Entry 7SOY (electron microscopy, 3.40 A resolution); this record covers chains B and P of the 4 polymer chains in the assembly.

[Chain B]
Protein: Isoform Gamma-1 of Serine/threonine-protein phosphatase 2A 56 kDa regulatory subunit gamma isoform
Source organism: Homo sapiens
UniProt: Q13362 (2A5G_HUMAN), isoform Q13362-2; residues 1-449 here = UniProt positions 1-449
Chain sequence (449 residues; row label = number of the first residue in the row):
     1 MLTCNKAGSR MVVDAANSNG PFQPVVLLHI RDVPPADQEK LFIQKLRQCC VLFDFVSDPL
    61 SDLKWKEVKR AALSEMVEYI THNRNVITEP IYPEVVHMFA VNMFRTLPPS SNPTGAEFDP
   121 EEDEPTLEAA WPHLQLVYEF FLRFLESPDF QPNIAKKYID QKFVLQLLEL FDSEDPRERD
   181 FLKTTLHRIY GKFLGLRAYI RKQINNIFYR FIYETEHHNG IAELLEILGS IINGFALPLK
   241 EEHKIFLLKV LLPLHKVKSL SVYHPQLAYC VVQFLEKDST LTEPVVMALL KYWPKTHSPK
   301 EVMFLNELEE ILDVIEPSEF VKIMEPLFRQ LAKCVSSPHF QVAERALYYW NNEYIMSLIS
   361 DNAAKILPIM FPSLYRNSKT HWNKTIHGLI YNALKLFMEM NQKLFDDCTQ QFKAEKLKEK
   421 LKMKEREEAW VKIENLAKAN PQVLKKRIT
Unresolved in the structure: 1-33, 114-127, 403-449
From the paper describing this entry:
  - conformationally variable residues (loop rearrangement): Ser110 to Ala130

[Chain P]
Protein: Protein phosphatase methylesterase 1
Source organism: Homo sapiens
Notes: EC 3.1.1.89
UniProt: Q9Y570 (PPME1_HUMAN); residues 1-386 here = UniProt positions 1-386
Chain sequence (386 residues; numbered 1 to 386; the number before each row is that of its first residue):
     1 MSALEKSMHL GRLPSRPPLP GSGGSQSGAK MRMGPGRKRD FSPVPWSQYF ESMEDVEVEN
    61 ETGKDTFRVY KSGSEGPVLL LLHGGGHSAL SWAVFTAAII SRVQCRIVAL DLRSHGETKV
   121 KNPEDLSAET MAKDVGNVVE AMYGDLPPPI MLIGHAMGGA IAVHTASSNL VPSLLGLCMI
   181 DVVEGTAMDA LNSMQNFLRG RPKTFKSLEN AIEWSVKSGQ IRNLESARVS MVGQVKQCEG
   241 ITSPEGSKSI VEGIIEEEEE DEEGSESISK RKKEDDMETK KDHPYTWRIE LAKTEKYWDG
   301 WFRGLSNLFL SCPIPKLLLL AGVDRLDKDL TIGQMQGKFQ MQVLPQCGHA VHEDAPDKVA
   361 EAVATFLIRH RFAEPIGGFQ CVFPGC
Unresolved in the structure: 1-36, 239-250, 258-282, 377-386
Construct notes: engineered mutation Ala156 (Ser in Q9Y570)
From the paper describing this entry:
  - mutagenesis - R39E/R199E/I254K: abolished binding to PP2A-B56  holoenzyme
  - mutagenesis - S156A: abolished catalytic activity (citing earlier work)

[Chain B / chain P interface]
Pairs across the interface - 24 pairs, chain B then chain P:
  Asp180(B) - Asn192(P)  hydrogen bond
  His187(B) - Val251(P)
  His187(B) - Glu252(P)  hydrogen bond (side chain-backbone)
  His187(B) - Ile254(P)
  Arg188(B) - Glu252(P)  salt bridge
  Tyr190(B) - Ile254(P)  hydrophobic
  Gly191(B) - Ile254(P)
  Arg197(B) - Ile254(P)
  Arg197(B) - Ile255(P)  hydrogen bond (side chain-backbone)
  Arg197(B) - Glu256(P)
  Ser230(B) - Val251(P)
  Ser230(B) - Gly253(P)
  Ser230(B) - Ile254(P)  hydrogen bond (backbone-backbone)
  Ile231(B) - Ile254(P)
  Gly234(B) - Ile254(P)
  Gly234(B) - Glu256(P)
  Phe235(B) - Glu256(P)
  Ala236(B) - Glu256(P)  hydrogen bond (backbone-side chain)
  Lys240(B) - Glu256(P)  salt bridge
  Tyr348(B) - Gln346(P)
  Glu353(B) - Arg37(P)
  Glu353(B) - Lys38(P)
  Glu353(B) - Arg39(P)  salt bridge
  Glu399(B) - Arg37(P)  salt bridge
Interface residues without a listed pair, chain B (20 interface residues in all): Leu194, His243, Asp313, Gln341, Tyr354
Interface residues without a listed pair, chain P (14 interface residues in all): Lys217, Glu257, Pro345
The authors on this interface:
  - interface residues, chain B: Asp180(B), Asp313(B), Glu353(B), Glu399(B)
  - interface residues, chain P: Arg37(P), Arg39(P), Asn192(P), Lys217(P), Val251(P), Glu252(P), Ile254(P), Ile255(P), Glu256(P)

[Summary]
The interface between chain B and chain P involves 20 residues on one side and 14 on the other, with 5
hydrogen bonds and 4 salt bridges. Polar contacts include Arg188(B)-Glu252(P), Lys240(B)-Glu256(P) and
Glu353(B)-Arg39(P). From the paper: R39E/R199E/I254K of chain P abolish binding to PP2A-B56  holoenzyme;
interface residues Asp180(B), Asp313(B) and Arg37(P) among others.
Chain B is Isoform Gamma-1 of Serine/threonine-protein phosphatase 2A 56 kDa regulatory subunit gamma isoform
and chain P is Protein phosphatase methylesterase 1, both from Homo sapiens; the structure, The structure of
the PP2A-B56gamma1 holoenzyme-PME-1 complex, was determined by electron microscopy.
